3PLA - chains E and G of the 10 polymer chains in the assembly; structure by X-ray diffraction, 3.15 A resolution.

Chain E:
Molecule: Fibrillarin-like rRNA/tRNA 2'-O-methyltransferase
Organism: Sulfolobus solfataricus
Notes: EC 2.1.1.-
UniProtKB: P58032 (FLPA_SULSO); residues 1-232 here = UniProt positions 1-232
Amino-acid sequence (232 residues; numbered 1 to 232; the number before each row is that of its first residue):
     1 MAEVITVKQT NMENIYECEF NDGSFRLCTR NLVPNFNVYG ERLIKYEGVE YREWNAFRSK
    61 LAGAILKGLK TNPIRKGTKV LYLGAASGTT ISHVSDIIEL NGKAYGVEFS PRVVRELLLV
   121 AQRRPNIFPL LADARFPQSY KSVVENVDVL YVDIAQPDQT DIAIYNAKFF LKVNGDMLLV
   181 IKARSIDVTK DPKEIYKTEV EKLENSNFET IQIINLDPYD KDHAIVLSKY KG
Not modelled in the structure: 1-4, 232
Sequence notes: engineered mutation Ala-2 (Ser in P58032)
Swiss-Prot annotation at these positions:
  - binding site (S-adenosyl-L-methionine): Thr-89, Thr-90, Glu-108, Phe-109, Asp-133, Ala-134, Asp-153 to Gln-156
  - mutagenesis: Ala-85 (A85V: Loss of methyltransferase activity), Pro-129 (P129A: Decreased methyltransferase activity)

Chain G:
Molecule: C/D guide RNA
Sequence (40 nucleotides; each row starts with the number of its first residue):
     1 GGGAGUCUUG UGAUGAAACA CUCAUGGUCU GAAGACUCCC
Not modelled in the structure: 36-40

How chain E and chain G interact:
Pairs across the interface (17):
  Phe-109(E) / U25(G)  phosphate contact
  Ser-110(E) / A24(G)  hydrogen bond to the sugar
  Ser-110(E) / U25(G)  sugar contact
  Arg-112(E) / C23(G)  hydrogen bond to the sugar
  Arg-112(E) / A24(G)  sugar contact
  Val-113(E) / A24(G)  sugar contact
  Ala-155(E) / U25(G)  hydrogen bond to the sugar
  Ala-155(E) / G26(G)  sugar contact
  Gln-156(E) / G26(G)  sugar contact
  Pro-157(E) / G26(G)  phosphate contact
  Pro-157(E) / G27(G)  phosphate contact
  Arg-184(E) / G26(G)  hydrogen bond to the base
  Arg-184(E) / G27(G)  sugar contact
  Ser-185(E) / G26(G)  hydrogen bond to the sugar
  Ser-185(E) / G27(G)  sugar contact
  Asp-187(E) / G27(G)  sugar contact
  Val-188(E) / G27(G)  hydrogen bond to the sugar
Interface residues without a listed pair, chain E (12 interface residues in all): Ile-186

In short:
Chain E and chain G form an interface of 12 and 5 residues respectively; the contacts include 6 hydrogen
bonds. Among the polar pairs are Arg-184(E)/G26(G), Ser-110(E)/A24(G) and Arg-112(E)/C23(G). From UniProt: 10
S-adenosyl-L-methionine-binding residues and 2 mutagenesis sites on chain E.
Chain E is Fibrillarin-like rRNA/tRNA 2'-O-methyltransferase (Sulfolobus solfataricus) and chain G is C/D
guide RNA; the structure, Crystal structure of a catalytically active substrate-bound box C/D RNP from
Sulfolobus solfataricus, was determined by X-ray diffraction.
